Entry 4YA5 (X-ray diffraction, 2.50 A resolution); this record covers chains Z and a of the 30 polymer chains in the assembly.

# Chain Z
Name: Proteasome subunit beta type-6
Organism: Saccharomyces cerevisiae (strain ATCC 204508 / S288c)
Notes: EC 3.4.25.1
UniProt: P23724 (PSB6_YEAST); residues 1-222 here correspond to UniProt positions 20-241 (UniProt number = residue number + 19)
Amino-acid sequence (222 residues; each row starts with the number of its first residue):
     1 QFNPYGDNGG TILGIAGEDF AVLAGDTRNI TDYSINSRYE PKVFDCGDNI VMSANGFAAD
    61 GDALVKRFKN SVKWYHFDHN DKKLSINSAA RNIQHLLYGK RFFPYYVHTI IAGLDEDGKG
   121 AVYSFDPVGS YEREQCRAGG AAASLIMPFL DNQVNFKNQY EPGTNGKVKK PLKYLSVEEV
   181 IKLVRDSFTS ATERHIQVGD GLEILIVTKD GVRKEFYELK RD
Bound ions: Mg2+: Thr192, His195, Val198

# Chain a
Name: Proteasome subunit beta type-7
Organism: Saccharomyces cerevisiae (strain ATCC 204508 / S288c)
Notes: EC 3.4.25.1
UniProt: P30657 (PSB7_YEAST); residues -12 to 233 here correspond to UniProt positions 21-266 (UniProt number = residue number + 33)
Amino-acid sequence (246 residues; numbered -12 to 233; the number before each row is that of its first residue; numbers below 1 keep their minus sign (Thr-12 is residue -12)):
   -12 TQIANAGASP MVNTQQPIVT GTSVISMKYD NGVIIAADNL GSYGSLLRFN GVERLIPVGD
    48 NTVVGISGDI SDMQHIERLL KDLVTENAYD NPLADAEEAL EPSYIFEYLA TVMYQRRSKM
   108 NPLWNAIIVA GVQSNGDQFL RYVNLLGVTY SSPTLATGFG AHMANPLLRK VVDRESDIPK
   168 TTVQVAEEAI VNAMRVLYYR DARSSRNFSL AIIDKNTGLT FKKNLQVENM KWDFAKDIKG
   228 YGTQKI
Not modelled in the structure: -12 to 0

# Chain Z / chain a interface
Residue-residue contacts (41):
  Gln1(Z) - Thr1(a)  hydrogen bond
  Phe2(Z) - Thr1(a)
  Phe2(Z) - Arg104(a)
  Phe2(Z) - Met107(a)
  Phe2(Z) - Pro109(a)  hydrophobic
  Phe2(Z) - Leu132(a)  hydrophobic
  Asn3(Z) - Leu133(a)
  Pro4(Z) - Arg104(a)  hydrogen bond (backbone-side chain)
  Pro4(Z) - Met107(a)  hydrophobic
  Pro4(Z) - Leu133(a)
  Tyr5(Z) - Arg104(a)
  Asn8(Z) - Val135(a)
  Asn29(Z) - Tyr137(a)
  Ser34(Z) - His149(a)  hydrogen bond
  Ile35(Z) - Arg156(a)  hydrogen bond (backbone-side chain)
  Asn36(Z) - Tyr137(a)  hydrogen bond
  Asn36(Z) - Ser139(a)
  Asn36(Z) - Arg156(a)
  Ser37(Z) - Ser138(a)  hydrogen bond (side chain-backbone)
  Tyr39(Z) - Ser138(a)
  Glu40(Z) - Arg128(a)  salt bridge
  Glu40(Z) - Tyr137(a)
  Glu40(Z) - Ser138(a)  hydrogen bond (side chain-backbone)
  Phe57(Z) - Arg104(a)
  Phe57(Z) - Leu133(a)
  Phe57(Z) - Val135(a)  hydrophobic
  Ala59(Z) - Tyr101(a)
  Ala59(Z) - Leu133(a)
  Ala59(Z) - Gly134(a)
  Ala59(Z) - Val135(a)
  Asp60(Z) - Tyr101(a)  hydrogen bond
  Asp60(Z) - Arg104(a)  salt bridge
  Asp62(Z) - Thr136(a)  hydrogen bond
  Ala63(Z) - Tyr101(a)
  Lys66(Z) - Glu94(a)  salt bridge
  Phe103(Z) - Arg104(a)
  Phe103(Z) - Ser105(a)
  Tyr105(Z) - Tyr101(a)
  Glu218(Z) - Arg161(a)  salt bridge
  Arg221(Z) - Asp160(a)  salt bridge
  Arg221(Z) - Arg161(a)
Also at the interface, not in a pair above, chain Z (25 interface residues in all): Gly6, Lys100
Also at the interface, not in a pair above, chain a (22 interface residues in all): Trp111, Leu142

# Summary
25 residues of chain Z and 22 residues of chain a are in contact; the contacts include 9 hydrogen bonds and 5
salt bridges. Among the polar pairs are Glu40(Z)-Arg128(a), Asp60(Z)-Arg104(a) and Lys66(Z)-Glu94(a). The Mg2+
site is built by Thr192(Z), His195(Z) and Val198(Z).
Here chain Z is Proteasome subunit beta type-6 and chain a is Proteasome subunit beta type-7, both from
Saccharomyces cerevisiae (strain ATCC 204508 / S288c). Entry 4YA5 (Yeast 20S proteasome beta2-H114D mutant in
complex with Ac-PAE-ep) was determined by X-ray diffraction, deposited together with 4Y69, 4Y6A, 4Y6V, 4Y6Z,
4Y70, 4Y74 and 34 further entries.
